5C53 - chains A and P of the 5 polymer chains in the assembly; structure by X-ray diffraction, 3.57 A resolution.

== Chain A ==
Protein: DNA polymerase subunit gamma-1
Source organism: Homo sapiens
Notes: EC 2.7.7.7
Reference sequence: P54098 (DPOG1_HUMAN); aligned to UniProt positions 25-1229 over residues 35-1239 (the alignment contains insertions or deletions, so no single offset holds)
Sequence (1205 residues; each row starts with the number of its first residue):
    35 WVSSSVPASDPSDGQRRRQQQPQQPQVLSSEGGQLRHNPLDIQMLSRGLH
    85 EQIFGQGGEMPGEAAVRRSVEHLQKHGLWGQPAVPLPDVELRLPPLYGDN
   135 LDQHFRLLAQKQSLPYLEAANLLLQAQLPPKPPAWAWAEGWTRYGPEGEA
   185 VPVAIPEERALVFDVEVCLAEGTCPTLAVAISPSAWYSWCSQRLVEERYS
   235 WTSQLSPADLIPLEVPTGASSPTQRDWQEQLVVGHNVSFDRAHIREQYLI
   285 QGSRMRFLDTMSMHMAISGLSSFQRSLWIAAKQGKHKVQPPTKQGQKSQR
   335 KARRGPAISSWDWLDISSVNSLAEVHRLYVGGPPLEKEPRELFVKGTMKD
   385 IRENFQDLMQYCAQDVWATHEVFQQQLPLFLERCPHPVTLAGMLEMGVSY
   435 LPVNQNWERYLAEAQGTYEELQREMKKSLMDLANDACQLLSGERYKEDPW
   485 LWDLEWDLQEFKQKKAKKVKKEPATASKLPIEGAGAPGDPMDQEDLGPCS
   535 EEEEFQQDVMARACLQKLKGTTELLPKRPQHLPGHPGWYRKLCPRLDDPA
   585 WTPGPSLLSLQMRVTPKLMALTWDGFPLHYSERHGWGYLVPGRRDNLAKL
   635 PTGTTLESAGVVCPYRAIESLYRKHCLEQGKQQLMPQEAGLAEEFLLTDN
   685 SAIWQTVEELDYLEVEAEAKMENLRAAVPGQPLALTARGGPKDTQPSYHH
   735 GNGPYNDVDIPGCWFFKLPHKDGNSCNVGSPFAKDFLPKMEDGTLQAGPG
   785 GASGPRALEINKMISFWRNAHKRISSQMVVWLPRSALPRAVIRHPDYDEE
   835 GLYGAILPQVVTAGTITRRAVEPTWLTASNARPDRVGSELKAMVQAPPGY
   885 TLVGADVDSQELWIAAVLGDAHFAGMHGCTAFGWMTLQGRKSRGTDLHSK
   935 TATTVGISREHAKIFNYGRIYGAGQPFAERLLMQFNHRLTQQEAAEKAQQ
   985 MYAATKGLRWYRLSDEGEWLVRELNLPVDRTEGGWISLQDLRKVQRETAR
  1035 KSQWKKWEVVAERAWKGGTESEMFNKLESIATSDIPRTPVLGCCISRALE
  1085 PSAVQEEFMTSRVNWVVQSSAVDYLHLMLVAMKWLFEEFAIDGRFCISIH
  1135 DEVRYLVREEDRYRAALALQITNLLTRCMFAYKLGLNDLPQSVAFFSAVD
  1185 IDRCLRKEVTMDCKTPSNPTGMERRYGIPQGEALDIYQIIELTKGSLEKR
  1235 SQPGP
Not modelled in the structure: 35-77, 250-261, 317-340, 511-529, 624-629, 663-737, 993-1024, 1229-1239
Ion coordination: Mg2+ site 1: Asp-890, Val-891, Asp-1135 (together with 4Y3); Mg2+ site 2: Asp-1135 (together with 4Y3)
Ligand contacts:
  - 4Y3 ([[(2S,5R)-5-(4-azanyl-5-fluoranyl-2-oxidanylidene-pyrimidin-1-yl)-1,3$l4-oxathiolan-2-yl]methoxy-oxidanyl-phosphoryl] phosphono hydrogen phosphate): Arg-853, Asp-890, Val-891, Asp-892, Ser-893, Gln-894, Glu-895, Lys-925, His-932, Arg-943, Lys-947, Ile-948, Tyr-951, Tyr-955, Asp-1135
  - 2',3'-dideoxycytidine-5'-monophosphate (DOC): Arg-853, Asn-864, Ile-1133, His-1134, Asp-1135

== Chain P ==
Molecule: 22-nt DNA strand
Sequence (22 nucleotides; numbered 3 to 24; the number before each row is that of its first residue):
     3 AAAACGAGGGCCAGTGCCGTAC
Not modelled in the structure: 24
Glycans and other covalent adducts: 2',3'-dideoxycytidine-5'-monophosphate (DOC) linked to DA23

== Chain A / chain P interface ==
Residue-residue contacts - 19 pairs, chain A then chain P:
  Arg-579(A) with DG11(P), hydrogen bond to the phosphate; DG12(P), salt bridge to the phosphate
  Glu-616(A) with DC19(P), phosphate contact
  Val-762(A) with DC19(P), phosphate contact
  Ser-764(A) with DC20(P), phosphate contact
  Pro-765(A) with DC19(P), phosphate contact
  Lys-768(A) with DG21(P), phosphate contact
  Asp-769(A) with DG21(P), phosphate contact
  Asn-803(A) with DG21(P), hydrogen bond to the sugar
  Leu-860(A) with DA23(P), sugar contact
  Thr-861(A) with DT22(P), base contact; DA23(P), sugar contact
  Ala-862(A) with DA23(P), sugar contact
  Ser-863(A) with DT22(P), phosphate contact; DA23(P), sugar contact
  Asn-864(A) with DA23(P), phosphate contact
  Arg-866(A) with DA23(P), salt bridge to the phosphate
  Arg-869(A) with DG21(P), hydrogen bond to the phosphate; DT22(P), salt bridge to the phosphate
Also at the interface, not in a pair above, chain A (21 interface residues in all): Lys-379, Gln-564, Leu-623, Gly-763, Ser-799, Phe-800
Also at the interface, not in a pair above, chain P (8 interface residues in all): DC14

== In short ==
The interface between chain A and chain P involves 21 residues on one side and 8 on the other, with 3 hydrogen
bonds and 3 salt bridges. Polar pairs include Asn-803(A)/DG21(P), Arg-579(A)/DG11(P) and Arg-869(A)/DG21(P).
Chain A binds compound 4Y3 and 2',3'-dideoxycytidine-5'-monophosphate.
Chain A is DNA polymerase subunit gamma-1 (Homo sapiens) and chain P is a 22-nt DNA strand; the structure,
Probing the Structural and Molecular Basis of Nucleotide Selectivity by Human Mitochondrial DNA Polymerase
gamma, was determined by X-ray diffraction (same publication as 5C51 and 5C52).
